Entry 3CZG (X-ray diffraction, 1.80 A resolution); this record covers chain A.

== Chain A ==
Protein: Sucrose hydrolase
Source organism: Xanthomonas axonopodis pv. glycines
Notes: EC 3.2.1.48
Reference sequence: Q6UVM5 (Q6UVM5_9XANT); numbering as in UniProt (aligned over 1-644)
Amino-acid sequence (644 residues; numbered 1 to 644; the number before each row is that of its first residue):
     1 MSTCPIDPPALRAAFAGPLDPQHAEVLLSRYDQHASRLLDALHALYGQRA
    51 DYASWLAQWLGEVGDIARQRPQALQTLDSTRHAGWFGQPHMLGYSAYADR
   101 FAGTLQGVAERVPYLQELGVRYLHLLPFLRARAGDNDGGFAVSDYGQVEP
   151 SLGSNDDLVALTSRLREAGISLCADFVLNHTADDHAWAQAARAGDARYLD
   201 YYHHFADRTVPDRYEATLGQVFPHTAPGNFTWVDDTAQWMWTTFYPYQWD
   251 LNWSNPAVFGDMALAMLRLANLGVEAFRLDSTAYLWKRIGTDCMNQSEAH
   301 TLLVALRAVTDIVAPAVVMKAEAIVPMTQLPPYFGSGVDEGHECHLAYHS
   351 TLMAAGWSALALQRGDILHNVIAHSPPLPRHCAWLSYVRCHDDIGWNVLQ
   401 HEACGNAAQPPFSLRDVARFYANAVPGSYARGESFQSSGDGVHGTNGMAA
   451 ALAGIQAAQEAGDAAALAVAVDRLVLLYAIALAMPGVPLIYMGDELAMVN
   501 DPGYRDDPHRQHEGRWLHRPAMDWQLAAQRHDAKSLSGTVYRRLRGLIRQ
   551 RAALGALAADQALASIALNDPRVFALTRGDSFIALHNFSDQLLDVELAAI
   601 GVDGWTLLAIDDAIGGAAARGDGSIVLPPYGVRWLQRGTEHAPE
Not modelled in the structure: 1-5, 222-227, 436-440, 609-623, 639-644
Modified residues: Mse-91, Mse-240, Mse-262, Mse-266, Mse-294, Mse-319, Mse-327, Mse-353, Mse-448, Mse-484, Mse-492, Mse-498, Mse-522 (selenomethionine; parent Met)
Small-molecule neighbours: alpha-D-glucopyranose (GLC): Asp-137, Phe-140, His-180, Phe-244, Gln-248, Arg-278, Glu-322, His-391, Asp-392, Arg-515, Arg-519

== In short ==
Bound to chain A: alpha-D-glucopyranose.
Chain A is Sucrose hydrolase (Xanthomonas axonopodis pv. glycines); the structure, Crystal Structure Analysis
of Sucrose hydrolase (SUH)-glucose complex, was determined by X-ray diffraction, deposited together with 3CZE,
3CZK and 3CZL.
